2UXB - chains A and N of the 23 polymer chains in the assembly; structure by X-ray diffraction, 3.10 A resolution.

== Chain A ==
Molecule: 16S ribosomal RNA
Source organism: Thermus thermophilus
Sequence (1522 nucleotides; each row starts with the number of its first residue; note: 44 numbers in that range are skipped by the numbering (no residue carries them; nothing is unmodelled there); a row labelled like 189A-189L holds insertion residues (189A, then the next letters in order); numbering starts at 0):
     0 UUUGUUGGAG AGUUUGAUCC UGGCUCAGGG UGAACGCUGG CGGCGUGCCU AAGACAUGCA
    60 AGUCGUGCGG GCCG
    76 CGGGGUUUU
    88 ACUCCG
    96 UGGUCAGCGG CGGACGGGUG AGUAACGCGU GGGU
  129A G
   130 ACCUACCCGG AAGAGGGGGA CAACCCGGGG AAACUCGGGC UAAUCCCCCA UGUGGACCCG
189A-189L CCCCUUGGGGUG
   190 UGUCCAAAGG GCUUU
   216 GCCCGCUUCC GGAUGGGCCC GCGUCCCAUC AGCUAGUUGG UGGGGUAAUG GCCCACCAAG
   276 GCGACGACGG GUAGCCGGUC UGAGAGGAUG GCCGGCCACA GGGGCACUGA GACACGGGCC
   336 CCACUCCUAC GGGAGGCAGC AGUUAGGAAU CUUCCGCAAU GGGCGCAAGC CUGACGGAGC
   396 GACGCCGCUU GGAGGAAGAA GCCCUUCGGG GUGUAAACUC CUGA
   441 ACCCGGGACG AAACCCCC
   460 GA
   470 CGAGGGGA
   479 CUGACGGUAC CGGGGUAA
   498 UAGCGCCGGC CAACUCCGUG CCAGCAGCCG CGGUAAUACG GAGGGCGCGA GCGUUACCCG
   558 GAUUCACUGG GCGUAAAGGG CGUGUAGGCG GCCUGGGGCG UCCCAUGUGA AAGACCACGG
   618 CUCAACCGUG GGGGAGCGUG GGAUACGCUC AGGCUAGACG GUGGGAGAGG GUGGUGGAAU
   678 UCCCGGAGUA GCGGUGAAAU GCGCAGAUAC CGGGAGGAAC GCCGAUGGCG AAGGCAGCCA
   738 CCUGGUCCAC CCGUGACGCU GAGGCGCGAA AGCGUGGGGA GCAAACCGGA UUAGAUACCC
   798 GGGUAGUCCA CGCCCUAAAC GAUGCGCGCU AGGUCUCUGG GUCU
   848 CCUGGGGGCC GAAGCUAACG CGUUAAGCGC GCCGCCUGGG GAGUACGGCC GCAAGGCUGA
   908 AACUCAAAGG AAUUGACGGG GGCCCGCACA AGCGGUGGAG CAUGUGGUUU AAUUCGAAGC
   968 AACGCGAAGA ACCUUACCAG GCCUUGACAU GCUA
 1001A G
  1002 GGAACCCGGG UGAAAGCCUG GGGUGCCCC
1030A-1030D GCGA
  1031 GGGGAGCCCU AGCACAGGUG CUGCAUGGCC GUCGUCAGCU CGUGCCGUGA GGUGUUGGGU
  1091 UAAGUCCCGC AACGAGCGCA ACCCCCGCCG UUAGUUGCCA GCGGUUCGGC CGGGCACUCU
  1151 AACGGGACUG CCCGCG
  1168 AAAGCGGGAG GAAGGAGGGG ACGACGUCUG GUCAGCAUGG CCCUUACGGC CUGGGCGACA
  1228 CACGUGCUAC AAUGCCCACU ACAAAGCGAU GCCACCCGGC AACGGGGAGC UAAUCGCAAA
  1288 AAGGUGGGCC CAGUUCGGAU UGGGGUCUGC AACCCGACCC CAUGAAGCCG GAAUCGCUAG
  1348 UAAUCGCGGA UCAGCC
 1363A A
  1364 UGCCGCGGUG AAUACGUUCC CGGGCCUUGU ACACACCGCC CGUCACGCCA UGGGAGCGGG
  1424 CUCUACCCGA AGUCGCCGG
1442A-1442B GA
  1443 GCCUA
  1452 C
  1456 GGGCAGGCGC CGAGGGUAGG GCCCGUGACU GGGGCGAAGU CGUAACAAGG UAGCUGUACC
  1516 GGAAGGUGCG GCUGGAUCAC CUCCUUUCU
Unresolved in the structure: 0-4, 1535-1538
Metal / ion sites: Mg2+ site 1 near U17 (its only coordinating residue here); Mg2+ site 2 near G21 (its only coordinating residue here); Mg2+ site 3: U62 (shared with 1 residue of chain T); Mg2+ site 4 near G126 (its only coordinating residue here); Mg2+ site 5 near A172 (its only coordinating residue here); Mg2+ site 6: G238, U239; Mg2+ site 7: G266 (shared with 1 residue of chain Q); Mg2+ site 8: C280 (shared with 1 residue of chain Q); K+ site 1: G293, U304; Mg2+ site 9 near A315 (its only coordinating residue here); Mg2+ site 10 near G317 (its only coordinating residue here); Mg2+ site 11 near C328 (its only coordinating residue here); 44 more Mg2+ sites not listed; 2 more K+ sites not listed
Small-molecule neighbours: paromomycin (PAR): C1404, G1405, U1406, C1407, A1408, C1409, G1489, C1490, G1491, A1492, A1493, G1494, U1495

== Chain N ==
Name: Ribosomal protein S14
Source organism: Thermus thermophilus
UniProtKB: Q5SHQ1 (RS14_THET8); residues 2-61 here correspond to UniProt positions 1-60 (UniProt number = residue number - 1)
Sequence (61 residues; each row starts with the number of its first residue):
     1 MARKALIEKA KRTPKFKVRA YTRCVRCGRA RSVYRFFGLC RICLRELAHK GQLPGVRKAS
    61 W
Unresolved in the structure: 1
Metal / ion sites: Zn2+: Cys-27, Cys-43

== Chain A / chain N interface ==
Residue-residue contacts (68; chain A residue first):
  A974(A) / Arg-31(N)  phosphate contact
  A974(A) / Ser-32(N)  hydrogen bond to the phosphate
  A974(A) / Arg-41(N)  phosphate contact
  A975(A) / Ser-32(N)  sugar contact
  G976(A) / Ala-30(N)  phosphate contact
  G976(A) / Arg-31(N)  phosphate contact
  G976(A) / Ser-32(N)  hydrogen bond to the phosphate
  A977(A) / Arg-31(N)  salt bridge to the phosphate
  C979(A) / Val-18(N)  base contact
  C979(A) / Arg-19(N)  hydrogen bond to the base
  C980(A) / Arg-19(N)  hydrogen bond to the sugar
  C980(A) / Tyr-21(N)  sugar contact
  U981(A) / Tyr-21(N)  sugar contact
  U981(A) / Ala-30(N)  sugar contact
  U982(A) / Arg-23(N)  salt bridge to the phosphate
  U982(A) / Arg-31(N)  base contact
  A994(A) / Lys-4(N)  base contact
  A994(A) / Ala-5(N)  base contact
  C995(A) / Lys-4(N)  sugar contact
  A1015(A) / Lys-15(N)  hydrogen bond to the phosphate
  G1047(A) / Lys-4(N)  salt bridge to the phosphate
  G1048(A) / Arg-3(N)  phosphate contact
  G1048(A) / Lys-4(N)  phosphate contact
  U1049(A) / Ala-2(N)  hydrogen bond to the base
  U1049(A) / Arg-3(N)  salt bridge to the phosphate
  C1059(A) / Arg-45(N)  phosphate contact
  C1060(A) / Arg-45(N)  salt bridge to the phosphate
  C1113(A) / Arg-57(N)  hydrogen bond to the sugar
  C1114(A) / Ser-60(N)  hydrogen bond to the sugar
  C1114(A) / Trp-61(N)  base contact
  C1115(A) / Ser-60(N)  sugar contact
  C1115(A) / Trp-61(N)  sugar contact
  G1186(A) / Trp-61(N)  hydrogen bond to the base
  G1187(A) / Ser-60(N)  hydrogen bond to the base
  G1187(A) / Trp-61(N)  hydrogen bond to the sugar
  A1188(A) / Lys-58(N)  hydrogen bond to the sugar
  A1188(A) / Ser-60(N)  sugar contact
  C1189(A) / Lys-58(N)  phosphate contact
  G1202(A) / Ala-2(N)  phosphate contact
  G1202(A) / Cys-27(N)  hydrogen bond to the sugar
  G1202(A) / Arg-29(N)  sugar contact
  G1202(A) / Ile-42(N)  base contact
  G1202(A) / Cys-43(N)  base contact
  G1202(A) / Glu-46(N)  hydrogen bond to the base
  C1203(A) / Ala-2(N)  phosphate contact
  G1216(A) / Arg-3(N)  salt bridge to the phosphate
  G1216(A) / Ala-5(N)  phosphate contact
  G1216(A) / Leu-6(N)  phosphate contact
  C1217(A) / Ala-5(N)  phosphate contact
  C1217(A) / Leu-6(N)  phosphate contact
  C1217(A) / Glu-8(N)  phosphate contact
  U1219(A) / Arg-19(N)  salt bridge to the phosphate
  G1316(A) / Lys-17(N)  salt bridge to the phosphate
  G1316(A) / Val-18(N)  sugar contact
  C1317(A) / Phe-16(N)  stacking on the base
  C1317(A) / Lys-17(N)  phosphate contact
  C1317(A) / Val-18(N)  phosphate contact
  C1317(A) / Arg-19(N)  base contact
  A1318(A) / Val-18(N)  base contact
  U1358(A) / Tyr-34(N)  phosphate contact
  U1358(A) / Arg-35(N)  hydrogen bond to the phosphate
  C1359(A) / Thr-22(N)  hydrogen bond to the phosphate
  C1359(A) / Val-33(N)  phosphate contact
  C1359(A) / Arg-35(N)  salt bridge to the phosphate
  A1360(A) / Val-18(N)  base contact
  A1360(A) / Arg-35(N)  salt bridge to the phosphate
  G1368(A) / Trp-61(N)  phosphate contact
  C1369(A) / Trp-61(N)  hydrogen bond to the phosphate
Also at the interface, not in a pair above, chain A (41 interface residues in all): G973, A983, A996, A1016, A1357
Also at the interface, not in a pair above, chain N (32 interface residues in all): Arg-26

== Overview ==
41 residues of chain A face 32 of chain N across their interface; the contacts include 17 hydrogen bonds, 10
salt bridges and 1 aromatic stacking contact. Polar contacts include C979(A)/Arg-19(N), U1049(A)/Ala-2(N) and
G1186(A)/Trp-61(N). Chain A binds paromomycin. G238(A) and U239(A) coordinate Mg2+ site 6.
Here chain A is 16S ribosomal RNA and chain N is Ribosomal protein S14, both from Thermus thermophilus. Entry
2UXB (Crystal structure of an extended tRNA anticodon stem loop in complex with its cognate mRNA GGGU ...) was
determined by X-ray diffraction, deposited together with 2UXD and 2UXC.
